Entry 4KLJ (X-ray diffraction, 1.80 A resolution); this record covers chains T and A of the 4 polymer chains in the assembly.

[Chain T]
Molecule: 16-nt DNA strand
Sequence (16 nucleotides; numbered 1 to 16; the number before each row is that of its first residue):
     1 CCGACGGCGCATCAGC

[Chain A]
Protein: DNA polymerase beta
Source organism: Homo sapiens
Notes: EC 2.7.7.7, 4.2.99.-
UniProt: P06746 (DPOLB_HUMAN); residues 1-335 here = UniProt positions 1-335
Chain sequence (335 residues; numbered 1 to 335; the number before each row is that of its first residue):
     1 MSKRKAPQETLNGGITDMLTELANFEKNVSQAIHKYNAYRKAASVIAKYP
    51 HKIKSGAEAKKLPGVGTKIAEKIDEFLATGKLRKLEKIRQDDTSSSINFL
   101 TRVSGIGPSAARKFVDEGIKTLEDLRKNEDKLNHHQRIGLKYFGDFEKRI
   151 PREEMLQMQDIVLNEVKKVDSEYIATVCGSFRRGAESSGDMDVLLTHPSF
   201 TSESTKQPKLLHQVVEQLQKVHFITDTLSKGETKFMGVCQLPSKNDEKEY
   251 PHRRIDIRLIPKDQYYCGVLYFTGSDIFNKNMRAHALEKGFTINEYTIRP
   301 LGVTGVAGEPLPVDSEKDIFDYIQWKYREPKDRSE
Unresolved in the structure: 1-9
UniProt features mapped onto this chain:
  - region: Arg-183 to Asp-192 (DNA-binding)
  - active site: Lys-72 (Nucleophile)
  - binding site (K(+)): Lys-60, Leu-62, Val-65, Thr-101, Val-103, Ile-106
  - binding site (Na(+)): Lys-60, Leu-62, Val-65, Thr-101, Val-103, Ile-106
  - binding site (dATP): Arg-149, Ser-180, Arg-183, Gly-189, Asp-190
  - binding site (dCTP): Arg-149, Ser-180, Arg-183, Gly-189, Asp-190
  - binding site (dGTP): Arg-149, Ser-180, Arg-183, Gly-189, Asp-190, Asp-192
  - binding site (dTTP): Arg-149, Ser-180, Arg-183, Gly-189, Asp-190
  - binding site (Mg(2+)): Asp-190, Asp-192, Asp-256
  - modified residue: Lys-72 (N6-acetyllysine), Arg-83 (Omega-N-methylarginine), Arg-152 (Omega-N-methylarginine)
  - cross-link (Glycyl lysine isopeptide (Lys-Gly)): Lys-41 (interchain with G-Cter in ubiquitin), Lys-61 (interchain with G-Cter in ubiquitin), Lys-81 (interchain with G-Cter in ubiquitin)
  - natural variant: Leu-22 (L22P: Found in a gastric cancer sample; uncertain significance), Tyr-39 (Y39C: Found in a gastric cancer sample; uncertain significance), Gly-118 (G118V: Decreased DNA-directed DNA polymerase activity), Arg-137 (R137Q: Decreased function in base-excision repair), Arg-149 (R149I: Decreased DNA-directed DNA polymerase activity), Asp-160 (D160N: Found in a gastric cancer sample; uncertain significance), Cys-239 (C239R: Found in a gastric cancer sample; uncertain significance), Lys-289 (K289M: Found in a colon cancer sample; uncertain significance), Asn-294 (N294D: Found in a gastric cancer sample; uncertain significance), Glu-295 (E295K: Found in a gastric cancer sample; uncertain significance)
  - mutagenesis: Phe-25 (F25W: No effect on 5'-dRP lyase activity. Decreased ssDNA binding), His-34 (H34G: Decreased 5'-dRP lyase activity. Decreased ssDNA binding), Lys-35 (K35A: Decreased 5'-dRP lyase activity. Decreased ssDNA binding. Loss of 5'-dRP lyase activity; when associated with A-68 and A-72. Decreased ssDNA binding; when associated with A-68 and A-72 ...), Tyr-39 (Y39F: No effect on 5'-dRP lyase activity; Y39Q: Abolishes DNA polymerase and 5'-dRP lyase activity), Lys-41 (K41R: Abolishes ubiquitination; when associated with R-61 and R-81), Lys-60 (K60A: Decreased 5'-dRP lyase activity. Decreased ssDNA binding), Lys-61 (K61R: Abolishes ubiquitination; when associated with R-41 and R-81), Lys-68 (K68A: No effect on 5'-dRP lyase activity. Decreased ssDNA binding. Loss of 5'-dRP lyase activity; when associated with A-35 and A-72. Decreased ssDNA binding; when associated with A-35 and A-72 ...), Glu-71 (E71Q: No effect on 5'-dRP lyase activity. No effect on structure shown by circular dichroism. No effect on ssDNA binding), Lys-72 (K72A: Severely reduced 5'-dRP lyase activity. Does not affect ssDNA binding. Loss of 5'-dRP lyase activity; when associated with A-35 and A-68. Decreased ssDNA binding ...), Glu-75 (E75A: Slightly decreased 5'-dRP lyase activity. Decreased ssDNA binding. No effect on structure shown by circular dichroism), Lys-81 (K81R: Abolishes ubiquitination; when associated with R-41 and R-61), 5 further mutagenesis entries in UniProt
Bound ions: Na+ site 1: Lys-60, Leu-62, Val-65 (shared with 1 residue of chain D); Na+ site 2: Thr-101, Val-103, Ile-106 (shared with 1 residue of chain P); Na+ site 3: Asp-190, Asp-192, Asp-256 (shared with 2 residues of chain P); Mg2+: Asp-190, Asp-192 (together with pyrophosphate) (shared with 1 residue of chain P)
Residues lining bound ligands: pyrophosphate (PPV): Arg-149, Gly-179, Ser-180, Arg-183, Ser-188, Gly-189, Asp-190, Asp-192, Ser-275

[How chain T and chain A interact]
Pairs across the interface - 28 pairs, chain T then chain A:
  DC5(T) / His-34(A)  stacking on the base
  DC5(T) / Leu-287(A)  phosphate contact
  DG6(T) / Asn-279(A)  base contact
  DG6(T) / Lys-280(A)  salt bridge to the phosphate
  DG6(T) / Arg-283(A)  hydrogen bond to the base
  DG6(T) / Ala-284(A)  sugar contact
  DG6(T) / Leu-287(A)  phosphate contact
  DG7(T) / Tyr-271(A)  base contact
  DG7(T) / Arg-283(A)  hydrogen bond to the sugar
  DG7(T) / Leu-287(A)  phosphate contact
  DG7(T) / Thr-292(A)  hydrogen bond to the phosphate
  DG7(T) / Ile-293(A)  sugar contact
  DG7(T) / Asn-294(A)  phosphate contact
  DC8(T) / Asn-294(A)  hydrogen bond to the phosphate
  DC8(T) / Glu-295(A)  sugar contact
  DG9(T) / Thr-233(A)  hydrogen bond to the phosphate
  DG9(T) / Lys-234(A)  hydrogen bond to the base
  DG9(T) / Arg-258(A)  sugar contact
  DG9(T) / Tyr-296(A)  hydrogen bond to the phosphate
  DC10(T) / Ser-229(A)  phosphate contact
  DC10(T) / Lys-230(A)  hydrogen bond to the phosphate
  DC10(T) / Gly-231(A)  phosphate contact
  DC10(T) / Glu-232(A)  hydrogen bond to the phosphate
  DC10(T) / Thr-233(A)  hydrogen bond to the phosphate
  DC10(T) / Lys-234(A)  hydrogen bond to the phosphate
  DA11(T) / Ser-229(A)  sugar contact
  DA11(T) / Lys-230(A)  hydrogen bond to the phosphate
  DT12(T) / Asn-133(A)  phosphate contact
Also at the interface, not in a pair above, chain A (21 interface residues in all): Arg-299

[In short]
Chain T and chain A form an interface of 8 and 21 residues respectively; the contacts include 12 hydrogen
bonds, 1 salt bridge and 1 aromatic stacking contact. Among the polar pairs are DG6(T)/Arg-283(A),
DG9(T)/Lys-234(A) and DG7(T)/Arg-283(A). Ligands of chain A: pyrophosphate.
Here chain T is a 16-nt DNA strand and chain A is DNA polymerase beta (Homo sapiens). Entry 4KLJ (DNA
polymerase beta matched product complex with Mg2+, 5 min) was determined by X-ray diffraction together with
4KLD, 4KLE, 4KLF, 4KLG, 4KLH, 4KLI and 8 further entries from the same study.
